PDB entry 5WSC | X-ray diffraction, 2.40 A resolution | chains A and C of the 4 polymer chains in the assembly

[Chain A (and C)]
Name: Pyruvate kinase
Source organism: Mycobacterium tuberculosis (strain ATCC 25618 / H37Rv)
Notes: EC 2.7.1.40; chain C of this document is another copy of the same molecule, construct and numbering; everything in this record applies to it too
Reference sequence: P9WKE5 (KPYK_MYCTU); residues 1-472 here = UniProt positions 1-472
Sequence (475 residues; row label = number of the first residue in the row; numbers below 1 keep their minus sign (Gly-2 is residue -2)):
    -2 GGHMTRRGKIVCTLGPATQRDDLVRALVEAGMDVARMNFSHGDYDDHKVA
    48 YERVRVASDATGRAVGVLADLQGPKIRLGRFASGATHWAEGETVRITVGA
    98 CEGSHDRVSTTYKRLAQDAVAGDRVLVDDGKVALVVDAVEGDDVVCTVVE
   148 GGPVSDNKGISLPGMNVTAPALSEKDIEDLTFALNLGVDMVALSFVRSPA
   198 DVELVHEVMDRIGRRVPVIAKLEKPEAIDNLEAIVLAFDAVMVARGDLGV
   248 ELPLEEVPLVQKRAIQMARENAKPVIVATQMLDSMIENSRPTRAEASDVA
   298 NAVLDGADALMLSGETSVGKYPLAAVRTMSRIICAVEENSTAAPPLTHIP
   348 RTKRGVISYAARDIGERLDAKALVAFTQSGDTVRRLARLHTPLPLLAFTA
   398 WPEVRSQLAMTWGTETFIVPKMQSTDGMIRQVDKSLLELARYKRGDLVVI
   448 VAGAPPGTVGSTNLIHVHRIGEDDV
Disordered / not traced: -2 to 1
Differences from the reference sequence: expression tag (-2 to 0)
Bound ions: Mg2+: Glu220, Asp244 (together with oxalate ion)
Ligand contacts:
  - adenosine monophosphate (AMP): Arg351, Phe373, Thr374, Gln375, Ser376, Gly377, Asp378, Thr379, Phe395, Thr396, Ala397, Trp398, Val416, Pro417, Lys418, Met419, Met425, Ala449, Gly450, Pro452, Pro453, Gly454, Thr455, Val456, Gly457, Ser458, Thr459
  - 6-O-phosphono-alpha-D-glucopyranose (G6P): Leu233, Glu267, Asn268, Lys270, His345, Pro347, Arg348, Thr349, Gly352, Arg382, Arg385
  - oxalate ion (OXL): Lys218, Glu220, Met239, Ala241, Arg242, Gly243, Asp244, Ala275, Thr276, Met308
Swiss-Prot annotation at these positions:
  - binding site (substrate): Arg33, Gly243, Asp244, Thr276
  - binding site (ATP): Asn35 to His38, Arg74, Lys155
  - binding site (K(+)): Asn35, Ser37, Asp67
  - binding site (Mg(2+)): Glu220, Asp244
  - site: Lys218 (Transition state stabilizer)
  - modified residue: Ser37 (Phosphoserine)
  - mutagenesis: Ser37 (S37A: Partial loss of phosphorylation. Decrease in activity)
Reported in the primary citation:
  - allosteric site: Ala217, Lys218, Ala237 (from molecular simulation)

[Interface between chain A and chain C]
Contacting residue pairs (35):
  Ile346(A) with Arg364(C)
  Arg348(A) with Leu365(C)
  Lys350(A) with Leu365(C)
  Val353(A) with Ile361(C), hydrophobic; Arg364(C); Leu365(C), hydrophobic
  Ile354(A) with Val464(C), hydrophobic
  Tyr356(A) with Arg364(C)
  Ala357(A) with Ile361(C), hydrophobic
  Ile361(A) with Val353(C), hydrophobic; Ala357(C), hydrophobic
  Arg364(A) with Ile346(C); Arg348(C), hydrogen bond (backbone-side chain); Val353(C); Tyr356(C)
  Leu365(A) with Lys350(C); Val353(C), hydrophobic
  Ala451(A) with Asp471(C); Val472(C)
  Pro452(A) with Asp470(C)
  Asn460(A) with Ile462(C); His463(C); Val464(C), hydrogen bond (backbone-backbone); Asp471(C), hydrogen bond (side chain-backbone)
  Leu461(A) with Ile462(C); His463(C)
  Ile462(A) with Asn460(C); Leu461(C); Ile462(C), hydrogen bond (backbone-backbone)
  His463(A) with Asn460(C), hydrogen bond; Leu461(C)
  Val464(A) with Asn460(C), hydrogen bond (backbone-backbone)
  Asp471(A) with Ala451(C); Asn460(C), hydrogen bond (backbone-side chain)
  Val472(A) with Ala451(C)
Other interface residues (no listed pair), chain A (23 interface residues in all): Pro347, Thr349, Asp360, Asp470
Other interface residues (no listed pair), chain C (23 interface residues in all): Pro347, Thr349, Ile354, Asp360, Pro452

[In short]
Chain A and chain C each contribute 23 residues to their interface, with 7 hydrogen bonds. Among the polar
pairs are Arg364(A)-Arg348(C), Asn460(A)-Asp471(C) and His463(A)-Asn460(C). Chain A binds adenosine
monophosphate, 6-O-phosphono-alpha-D-glucopyranose and oxalate ion. The paper reports an allosteric site at
Ala217(A), Lys218(A) and Ala237(A).
Both chains are Pyruvate kinase (Mycobacterium tuberculosis (strain ATCC 25618 / H37Rv)). Entry 5WSC (Crystal
of pyruvate kinase (PYK) from Mycobacterium tuberculosis in complex with Oxalate, soaked with allosteric
activators ...) was determined by X-ray diffraction, deposited together with 5WRP, 5WS8, 5WS9, 5WSA and 5WSB.
